1OHA - chain A; structure by X-ray diffraction, 1.90 A resolution.

[Chain A]
Protein: Acetylglutamate kinase
From: Escherichia coli BL21(DE3)
Notes: EC 2.7.2.8
Reference sequence: P11445 (ARGB_ECOLI); residues 1-258 here = UniProt positions 1-258
Sequence (258 residues; numbered 1 to 258; the number before each row is that of its first residue):
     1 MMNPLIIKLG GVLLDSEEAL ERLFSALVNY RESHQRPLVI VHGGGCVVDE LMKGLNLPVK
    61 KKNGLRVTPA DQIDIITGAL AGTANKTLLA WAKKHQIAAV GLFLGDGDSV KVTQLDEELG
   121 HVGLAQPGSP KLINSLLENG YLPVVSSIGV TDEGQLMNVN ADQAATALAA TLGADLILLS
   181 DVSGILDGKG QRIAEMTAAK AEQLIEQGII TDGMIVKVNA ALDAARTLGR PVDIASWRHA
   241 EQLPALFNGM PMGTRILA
Small-molecule neighbours:
  - ADP (adenosine-5'-diphosphate): K8, G10, G11, D162, L179, S180, D181, V182, G184, I185, L186, I209, I210, T211, D212, G213, M214, K217
  - N-acetyl-L-glutamate (NLG): G43, G44, G45, K61, G64, L65, R66, L80, V122, S147, N158, V159, N160, A161, D162

[In short]
Chain A binds ADP and N-acetyl-L-glutamate.
Chain A is Acetylglutamate kinase (Escherichia coli BL21(DE3)); the structure, Acetylglutamate kinase from
Escherichia coli complexed with MgADP and N-acetyl-L-glutamate, was determined by X-ray diffraction (same
publication as 1OH9 and 1OHB).
